Entry 9G88 (X-ray diffraction, 1.40 A resolution); this record covers chain A.

# Chain A
Protein: Lignostilbene dioxygenase
From: Moesziomyces aphidis
UniProt: W3VHW6 (W3VHW6_MOEAP); residues 2-548 here = UniProt positions 2-548
Amino-acid sequence (556 residues; each row starts with the number of its first residue; numbers below 1 keep their minus sign (Met-7 is residue -7)):
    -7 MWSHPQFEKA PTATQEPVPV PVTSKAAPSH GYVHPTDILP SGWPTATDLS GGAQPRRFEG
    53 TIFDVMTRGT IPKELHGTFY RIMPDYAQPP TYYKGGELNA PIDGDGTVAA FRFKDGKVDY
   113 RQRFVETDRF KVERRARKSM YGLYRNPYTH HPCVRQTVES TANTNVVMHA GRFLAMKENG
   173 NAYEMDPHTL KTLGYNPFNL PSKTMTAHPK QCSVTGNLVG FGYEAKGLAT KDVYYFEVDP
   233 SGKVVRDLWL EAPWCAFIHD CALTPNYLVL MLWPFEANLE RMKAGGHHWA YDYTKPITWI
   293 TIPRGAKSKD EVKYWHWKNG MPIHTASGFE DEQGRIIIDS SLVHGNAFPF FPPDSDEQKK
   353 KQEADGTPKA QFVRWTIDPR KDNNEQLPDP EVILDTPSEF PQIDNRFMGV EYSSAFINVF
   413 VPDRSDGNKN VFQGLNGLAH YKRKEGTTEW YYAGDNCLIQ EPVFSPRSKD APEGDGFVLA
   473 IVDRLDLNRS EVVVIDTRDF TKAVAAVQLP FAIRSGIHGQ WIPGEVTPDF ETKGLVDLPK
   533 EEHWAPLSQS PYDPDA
Unresolved in the structure: -7 to 23
Construct notes: initiating methionine (-7); expression tag (-6 to 1)
Ion coordination: Fe2+: His200, His251, His316, His510 (together with acetate ion)
Reported in the primary citation:
  - Fe2+ coordination: His200, His251, His316, His510
  - binding site for acetate ion: Leu41, Phe340
  - mutagenesis - Q394N, N397F: increased catalytic activity
  - mutagenesis - Y136A, Y136F, Y136F/K169A, Y136F/T156A/K169A, Y136F/T156A, T156A/K169A, K169A: decreased catalytic activity
  - mutagenesis - T156A: unchanged catalytic activity

# In short
His200, His251, His316 and His510 coordinate Fe2+. The paper reports a binding site for acetate ion at Leu41
and Phe340; Y136A, Y136F and Y136F/K169A, among others, reduce catalytic activity; 10 substitutions were
tested in all.
Chain A is Lignostilbene dioxygenase (Moesziomyces aphidis); the structure, Carotenoid cleavage oxygenase from
Moesziomyces aphidis bound to acetate, was determined by X-ray diffraction, deposited together with 9G89 and
9G8A.
